Entry 1JDJ (X-ray diffraction, 2.20 A resolution); this record covers chain A.

== Chain A ==
Name: Glycerol-3-phosphate dehydrogenase
From: Leishmania mexicana
Notes: EC 1.1.1.8
UniProt: P90551 (P90551_LEIME); residues 1-366 here = UniProt positions 1-366
Sequence (366 residues; each row starts with the number of its first residue):
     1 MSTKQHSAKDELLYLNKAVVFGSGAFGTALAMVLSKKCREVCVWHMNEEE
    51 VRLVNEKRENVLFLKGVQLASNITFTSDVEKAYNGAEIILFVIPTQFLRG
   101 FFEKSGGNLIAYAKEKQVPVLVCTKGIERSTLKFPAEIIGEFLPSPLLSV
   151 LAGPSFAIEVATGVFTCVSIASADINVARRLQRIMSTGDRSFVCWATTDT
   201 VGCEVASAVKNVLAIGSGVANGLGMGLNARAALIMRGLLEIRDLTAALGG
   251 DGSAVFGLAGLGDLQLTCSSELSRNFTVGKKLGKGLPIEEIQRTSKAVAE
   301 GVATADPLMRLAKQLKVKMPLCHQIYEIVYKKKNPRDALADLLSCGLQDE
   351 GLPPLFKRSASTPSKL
Disordered / not traced: 1-8, 294-296, 358-366
Small-molecule neighbours: 6-chloro-2-fluoropurine (CFP): Trp44, Met46, Ile93, Pro94, Phe97, Phe101
UniProt features mapped onto this chain:
  - motif: Ser364 to Leu366 (Microbody targeting signal)
  - active site: Lys210 (Proton acceptor)
  - binding site (NAD(+)): Gly22 to Gly27, Phe97, Lys125, Ala157, Arg274, Val298, Glu300
  - binding site (substrate): Lys125, Arg274, Asn275
  - mutagenesis: Lys125 (K125A/M: Loss of activity), Lys210 (K210A/M: Loss of activity)
From the paper describing this entry:
  - binding site for 6-chloro-2-fluoropurine: Trp44, Met46, Ile93, Phe97, Phe101

== In short ==
Bound to chain A: 6-chloro-2-fluoropurine. Curated annotation (UniProt) lists active-site residue Lys210, 12
NAD+-binding residues, 3 substrate-binding residues and 2 mutagenesis sites. From the paper: a binding site
for 6-chloro-2-fluoropurine at Trp44, Met46 and Ile93 among others.
Chain A is Glycerol-3-phosphate dehydrogenase (Leishmania mexicana); the structure, Crystal structure of
leishmania mexicana glycerol-3-phosphate dehydrogenase in complex with 2-fluoro-6-chloropurine, was determined
by X-ray diffraction, deposited together with 1M66, 1M67 and 1N1G.
